Entry 8DDY (electron microscopy, 2.89 A resolution); this record covers chains C and D of the 6 polymer chains in the assembly.

== Chain C ==
Name: Allophycocyanin subunit alpha
From: Synechococcus sp. 63AY4M1
Reference sequence: A0A2G8PAX6 (A0A2G8PAX6_9SYNE); residues 28-184 here correspond to UniProt positions 1-157 (UniProt number = residue number - 27)
Chain sequence (184 residues; each row starts with the number of its first residue):
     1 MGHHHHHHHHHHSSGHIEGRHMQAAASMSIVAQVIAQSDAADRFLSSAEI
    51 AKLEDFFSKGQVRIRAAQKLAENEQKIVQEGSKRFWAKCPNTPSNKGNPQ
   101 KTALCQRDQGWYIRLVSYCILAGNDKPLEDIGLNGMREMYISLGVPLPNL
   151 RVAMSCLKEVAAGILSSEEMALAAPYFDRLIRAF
Disordered / not traced: 1-26
Sequence notes: initiating methionine (1); expression tag (2-27)
Covalent attachments: phycocyanobilin (CYC) linked to C105
Ligand contacts: phycocyanobilin (CYC): F85, T92, P93, S94, K101, L104, R107, D108, Q109, W111, Y112, R114, L115, I131, G132, M139, Y140, L143, V145, N149, L150, A153, M154

== Chain D ==
Name: Allophycocyanin subunit beta
From: Synechococcus sp. 63AY4M1
Reference sequence: A0A2G8PA94 (A0A2G8PA94_9SYNE); residues 1-161 here = UniProt positions 1-161
Chain sequence (161 residues; row label = number of the first residue in the row):
     1 MKDTITSLINPADEKGSYLDAAALEQLNRYFQSGNMRVKAAKTISSSASS
    51 IISKTVAKSLLYGDITLPGGNMYPTRRYAACLRDLTYFLRYATYAMLAAD
   101 PSILDERVLQGLKETYITLGVPIDRVIQALNAMKEVLTESLDTEASQEMA
   151 VYLDHIIAGLS
Disordered / not traced: 161
Modified residues: N71 (N-methyl asparagine; MEN)
Covalent attachments: phycocyanobilin (CYC) linked to C81
Ligand contacts:
  - phycocyanobilin (CYC), molecule 1: L60, I65, N71, M72, R76, R77, A80, R83, D84, L85, Y87, F88, Y91, R107, V108, L112, T115, Y116, L119, V121, P122, R125, V126
  - phycocyanobilin (CYC), molecule 2: L61, Y62, G63, T66, Y73, P74, T75, Y78

== Interface between chain C and chain D ==
Pairs across the interface - 71 pairs, chain C then chain D:
  M28(C) - N10(D)
  S29(C) - D3(D)  hydrogen bond
  S29(C) - I5(D)
  S29(C) - T6(D)  hydrogen bond
  V31(C) - D3(D)
  V31(C) - Y30(D)
  V31(C) - L97(D)
  A32(C) - M1(D)  hydrophobic
  A32(C) - D3(D)  hydrogen bond (backbone-side chain)
  I35(C) - M1(D)  hydrophobic
  I35(C) - Y94(D)
  I35(C) - A98(D)  hydrophobic
  I35(C) - I103(D)  hydrophobic
  S38(C) - Y94(D)  hydrogen bond (backbone-side chain)
  D39(C) - R90(D)  salt bridge
  D39(C) - Y91(D)  hydrogen bond
  D39(C) - Y94(D)  hydrogen bond (backbone-side chain)
  D42(C) - R90(D)
  R43(C) - R90(D)
  R43(C) - Y94(D)  hydrogen bond (backbone-side chain)
  F44(C) - I44(D)  hydrophobic
  F44(C) - S45(D)
  F44(C) - A48(D)  hydrophobic
  F44(C) - L89(D)  hydrophobic
  F44(C) - R90(D)
  L45(C) - S45(D)  hydrogen bond (backbone-side chain)
  L45(C) - Y94(D)  hydrophobic
  I50(C) - V38(D)  hydrophobic
  I50(C) - K42(D)
  L53(C) - V38(D)  hydrophobic
  L53(C) - L97(D)  hydrophobic
  E54(C) - N35(D)  hydrogen bond
  F56(C) - I5(D)  hydrophobic
  F56(C) - F31(D)  hydrophobic
  F57(C) - Y30(D)
  F57(C) - F31(D)  hydrophobic
  F57(C) - G34(D)
  F57(C) - N35(D)
  F57(C) - V38(D)  hydrophobic
  S58(C) - N35(D)
  G60(C) - F31(D)
  Q61(C) - N28(D)
  Q61(C) - Q32(D)  hydrogen bond
  I64(C) - L24(D)  hydrophobic
  I64(C) - N28(D)
  I64(C) - F31(D)  hydrophobic
  Q68(C) - L24(D)
  L70(C) - Y18(D)
  A71(C) - Y18(D)  hydrophobic
  E74(C) - Y18(D)
  G110(C) - Y18(D)
  I113(C) - Y18(D)
  R114(C) - D13(D)  salt bridge
  R114(C) - G16(D)  hydrogen bond (side chain-backbone)
  R114(C) - S17(D)
  R114(C) - Y18(D)  hydrogen bond (backbone-side chain)
  S117(C) - Y18(D)
  Y118(C) - I9(D)
  Y118(C) - A12(D)  hydrogen bond (side chain-backbone)
  Y118(C) - D13(D)  hydrogen bond (side chain-backbone)
  Y118(C) - S17(D)  hydrogen bond (side chain-backbone)
  Y118(C) - L19(D)  hydrophobic
  L121(C) - I5(D)
  L121(C) - I9(D)  hydrophobic
  L121(C) - L19(D)  hydrophobic
  L121(C) - L24(D)  hydrophobic
  L121(C) - L27(D)  hydrophobic
  L121(C) - F31(D)
  A122(C) - I5(D)  hydrophobic
  A122(C) - I9(D)  hydrophobic
  I131(C) - D13(D)
Interface residues without a listed pair, chain C (33 interface residues in all): R63
Interface residues without a listed pair, chain D (36 interface residues in all): A41, T86, T93, R107

== Overview ==
The interface between chain C and chain D involves 33 residues on one side and 36 on the other, with 15
hydrogen bonds and 2 salt bridges. Polar contacts include D39(C)-R90(D), R114(C)-D13(D) and S29(C)-D3(D).
Ligands of chain D: phycocyanobilin. Covalently linked phycocyanobilin: at C105(C).
Here chain C is Allophycocyanin subunit alpha and chain D is Allophycocyanin subunit beta, both from
Synechococcus sp. 63AY4M1. Entry 8DDY (Helical rods of far-red light-absorbing allophycocyanin in
Synechococcus sp) was determined by electron microscopy.
